PDB entry 5FGH | X-ray diffraction, 2.80 A resolution | chains A and B of the 28 polymer chains in the assembly

# Chain A
Molecule: Proteasome subunit alpha type-2
From: Saccharomyces cerevisiae (strain ATCC 204508 / S288c)
Notes: EC 3.4.25.1
UniProt: P23639 (PSA2_YEAST); numbering as in UniProt (aligned over 1-250)
Amino-acid sequence (250 residues; each row starts with the number of its first residue):
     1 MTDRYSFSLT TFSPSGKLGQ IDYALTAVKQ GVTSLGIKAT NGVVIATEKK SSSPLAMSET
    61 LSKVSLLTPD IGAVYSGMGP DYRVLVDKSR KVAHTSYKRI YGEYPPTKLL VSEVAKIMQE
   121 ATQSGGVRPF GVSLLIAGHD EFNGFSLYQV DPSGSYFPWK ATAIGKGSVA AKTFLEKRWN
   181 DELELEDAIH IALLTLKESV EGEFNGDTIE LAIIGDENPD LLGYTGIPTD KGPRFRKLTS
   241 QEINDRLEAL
UniProt features mapped onto this chain:
  - cross-link: Lys-108 (Glycyl lysine isopeptide (Lys-Gly) (interchain with G-Cter in ubiquitin))

# Chain B
Molecule: Proteasome subunit alpha type-3
From: Saccharomyces cerevisiae (strain ATCC 204508 / S288c)
Notes: EC 3.4.25.1
UniProt: P23638 (PSA3_YEAST); residues 0-257 here correspond to UniProt positions 1-258 (UniProt number = residue number + 1)
Amino-acid sequence (258 residues; numbered 0 to 257; the number before each row is that of its first residue; numbering starts at 0):
     0 MGSRRYDSRT TIFSPEGRLY QVEYALESIS HAGTAIGIMA SDGIVLAAER KVTSTLLEQD
    60 TSTEKLYKLN DKIAVAVAGL TADAEILINT ARIHAQNYLK TYNEDIPVEI LVRRLSDIKQ
   120 GYTQHGGLRP FGVSFIYAGY DDRYGYQLYT SNPSGNYTGW KAISVGANTS AAQTLLQMDY
   180 KDDMKVDDAI ELALKTLSKT TDSSALTYDR LEFATIRKGA NDGEVYQKIF KPQEIKDILV
   240 KTGITKKDED EEADEDMK
Unresolved in the structure: 0, 245-257
UniProt features mapped onto this chain:
  - cross-link (Glycyl lysine isopeptide (Lys-Gly)): Lys-99 (interchain with G-Cter in ubiquitin), Lys-198 (interchain with G-Cter in ubiquitin), Lys-230 (interchain with G-Cter in ubiquitin)

# How chain A and chain B interact
Pairs across the interface (62; chain A residue first):
  Arg-4(A) with Ser-2(B), hydrogen bond (backbone-side chain)
  Tyr-5(A) with Ser-2(B); Tyr-5(B)
  Ser-6(A) with Gly-125(B); Leu-127(B)
  Phe-7(A) with Ser-2(B); Tyr-5(B); Asp-6(B); Gly-126(B)
  Ser-8(A) with Gly-126(B), hydrogen bond (backbone-backbone); Leu-127(B); Arg-128(B), hydrogen bond (side chain-backbone)
  Thr-10(A) with Arg-128(B)
  Thr-11(A) with Ser-7(B); Thr-9(B); Gln-20(B)
  Phe-12(A) with Gln-20(B); Tyr-23(B); Ala-24(B), hydrophobic; Arg-128(B); Pro-129(B); Gly-131(B)
  Ser-13(A) with Tyr-23(B)
  Pro-14(A) with Tyr-23(B), hydrophobic; Glu-26(B)
  Ser-15(A) with Glu-26(B)
  Gly-16(A) with Tyr-23(B); Ser-27(B), hydrogen bond (backbone-side chain)
  Leu-18(A) with Arg-128(B)
  Lys-38(A) with Glu-57(B), salt bridge
  Ser-112(A) with Glu-84(B)
  Lys-116(A) with Ile-85(B)
  Gln-119(A) with Ala-81(B); Asp-82(B), hydrogen bond; Ile-85(B); Arg-128(B)
  Thr-122(A) with Arg-128(B), hydrogen bond (backbone-side chain)
  Gln-123(A) with Tyr-121(B); Leu-127(B); Arg-128(B), hydrogen bond (side chain-backbone); Phe-130(B)
  Gly-125(A) with Leu-127(B)
  Ser-153(A) with Ala-81(B)
  Gly-154(A) with Ala-81(B)
  Ser-155(A) with Ala-81(B)
  Tyr-156(A) with Glu-84(B), hydrogen bond
  Pro-158(A) with Leu-56(B); Glu-57(B), hydrogen bond (backbone-backbone); Thr-60(B); Ser-61(B)
  Trp-159(A) with Ser-53(B); Leu-55(B); Leu-56(B)
  Lys-160(A) with Thr-54(B); Leu-55(B), hydrogen bond (backbone-backbone); Leu-56(B); Glu-57(B)
  Ala-161(A) with Leu-55(B)
  Leu-175(A) with Leu-55(B), hydrophobic
  Glu-176(A) with Ser-53(B); Thr-54(B); Leu-55(B)
Interface residues without a listed pair, chain A (35 interface residues in all): Ser-124, Tyr-148, Phe-157, Lys-172, Trp-179
Interface residues without a listed pair, chain B (32 interface residues in all): His-30, Leu-79, Thr-80

# Summary
35 residues of chain A face 32 of chain B across their interface, with 10 hydrogen bonds and 1 salt bridge.
Among the polar pairs are Lys-38(A)/Glu-57(B), Arg-4(A)/Ser-2(B) and Ser-8(A)/Arg-128(B).
Here chain A is Proteasome subunit alpha type-2 and chain B is Proteasome subunit alpha type-3, both from
Saccharomyces cerevisiae (strain ATCC 204508 / S288c). Entry 5FGH (Yeast 20S proteasome beta5-K33A mutant
(propeptide expressed in trans) in complex with MG132) was determined by X-ray diffraction together with 5CZ4,
5CZ5, 5CZ6, 5CZ7, 5CZ8, 5CZ9 and 16 further entries from the same study.
